Entry 1RUZ (X-ray diffraction, 2.90 A resolution); this record covers chains K and M of the 6 polymer chains in the assembly.

# Chain K (and M)
Molecule: hemagglutinin
From: Influenza A virus (A/South Carolina/1/18 (H1N1))
Notes: chain M of this document is another copy of the same molecule, construct and numbering; everything in this record applies to it too
UniProt: Q9WFZ1 (Q9WFZ1_9INFA); residues 501-660 here correspond to UniProt positions 345-504 (UniProt number = residue number - 156)
Amino-acid sequence (160 residues; each row starts with the number of its first residue):
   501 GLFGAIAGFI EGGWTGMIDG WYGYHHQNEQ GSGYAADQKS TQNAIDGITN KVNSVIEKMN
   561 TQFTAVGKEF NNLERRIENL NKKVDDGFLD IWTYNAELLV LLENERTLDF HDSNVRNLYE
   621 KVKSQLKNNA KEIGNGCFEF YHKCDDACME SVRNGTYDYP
Small-molecule neighbours: 2-acetamido-2-deoxy-alpha-D-glucopyranose (NDG): A647, E650, N654, T656

# How chain K and chain M interact
Residue-residue contacts - 35 pairs, chain K then chain M:
  G501(K) with N617(M), hydrogen bond (backbone-side chain)
  L502(K) with F503(M); S613(M), hydrogen bond (backbone-side chain); N617(M)
  G504(K) with N617(M)
  R576(K) with K568(M); E569(M), hydrogen bond (side chain-backbone); F570(M); E574(M), salt bridge
  I577(K) with I577(M), hydrophobic
  N579(K) with K568(M)
  L580(K) with L580(M), hydrophobic; N581(M)
  K583(K) with N581(M), hydrogen bond; D585(M), salt bridge; F588(M)
  V584(K) with V584(M), hydrophobic; F588(M)
  G587(K) with F588(M)
  F588(K) with F588(M), hydrophobic
  I591(K) with F588(M), hydrophobic; I591(M), hydrophobic; W592(M), hydrophobic
  Y594(K) with K558(M); M559(M), hydrophobic; W592(M), hydrophobic; N595(M); L599(M)
  E597(K) with K558(M), salt bridge
  L598(K) with L599(M), hydrophobic
  L602(K) with E603(M)
  E605(K) with R606(M)
  R606(K) with R606(M)
  D609(K) with R606(M), salt bridge
  R616(K) with E620(M), salt bridge
Other interface residues (no listed pair), chain K (23 interface residues in all): F503, N595, L601
Other interface residues (no listed pair), chain M (25 interface residues in all): S554, F610, R616

# In short
23 residues of chain K and 25 residues of chain M are in contact, with 4 hydrogen bonds and 5 salt bridges.
Polar pairs include R576(K)-E574(M), K583(K)-D585(M) and E597(K)-K558(M). Ligands of chain K:
2-acetamido-2-deoxy-alpha-D-glucopyranose.
Chain K and chain M are both hemagglutinin (Influenza A virus (A/South Carolina/1/18 (H1N1))); the structure,
1918 H1 Hemagglutinin, was determined by X-ray diffraction together with 1RU7, 1RUY, 1RV0, 1RVT, 1RVX and 1RVZ
from the same study.
